Entry 2I6A (X-ray diffraction, 2.20 A resolution); this record covers chain A.

# Chain A
Protein: Adenosine kinase
From: Homo sapiens
UniProt: Q5VXR3 (Q5VXR3_HUMAN); residues 1-345 here = UniProt positions 1-345
Amino-acid sequence (345 residues; row label = number of the first residue in the row):
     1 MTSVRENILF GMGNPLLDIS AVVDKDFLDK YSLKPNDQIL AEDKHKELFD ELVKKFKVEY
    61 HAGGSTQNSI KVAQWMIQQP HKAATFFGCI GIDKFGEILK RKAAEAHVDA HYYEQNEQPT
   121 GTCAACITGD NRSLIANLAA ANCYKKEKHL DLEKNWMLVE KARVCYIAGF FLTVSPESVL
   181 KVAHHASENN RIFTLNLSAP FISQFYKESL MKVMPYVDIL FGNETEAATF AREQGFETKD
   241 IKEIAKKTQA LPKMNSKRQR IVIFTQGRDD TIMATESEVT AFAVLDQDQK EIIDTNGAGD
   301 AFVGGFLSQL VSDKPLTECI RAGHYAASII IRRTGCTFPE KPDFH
Disordered / not traced: 1-2
Residues lining bound ligands: 5'-deoxy-5-iodotubercidin (5I5; 7-(5-deoxy-beta-D-ribofuranosyl)-5-iodo-7H-pyrrolo[2,3-d]pyrimidin-4-amine): Asn-14, Leu-16, Asp-18, Gln-38, Ile-39, Leu-40, Gly-63, Gly-64, Ser-65, Asn-68, Cys-123, Leu-134, Ala-136, Leu-138, Phe-170, Phe-201, Asp-294, Asn-296, Gly-297, Asp-300, Arg-332

# In short
Ligands of chain A: 5'-deoxy-5-iodotubercidin.
Chain A is Adenosine kinase (Homo sapiens); the structure, Human Adenosine Kinase in Complex With
5'-Deoxy-5-Iodotubercidin, was determined by X-ray diffraction (same publication as 2I6B).
